1P19 - chains A and B; structure by X-ray diffraction, 2.30 A resolution.

== Chain A (and B) ==
Molecule: hypoxanthine phosphoribosyltransferase
Source organism: Trypanosoma cruzi
Notes: EC 2.4.2.8; chain B of this document is another copy of the same molecule, construct and numbering; everything in this record applies to it too
Reference sequence: Q27796 (Q27796_TRYCR); numbering as in UniProt (aligned over 1-221)
Sequence (221 residues; row label = number of the first residue in the row):
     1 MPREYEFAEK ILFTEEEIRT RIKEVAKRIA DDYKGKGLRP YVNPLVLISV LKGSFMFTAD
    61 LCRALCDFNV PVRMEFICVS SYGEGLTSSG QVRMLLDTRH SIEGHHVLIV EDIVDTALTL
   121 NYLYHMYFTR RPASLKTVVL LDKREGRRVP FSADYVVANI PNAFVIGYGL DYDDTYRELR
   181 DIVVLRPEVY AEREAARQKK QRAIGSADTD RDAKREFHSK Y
Disordered / not traced: 1, 84-85, 191-221 (chain B: 1-2, 81-92, 199-221)
Small-molecule neighbours: inosinic acid (IMP): Glu111, Asp112, Ile113, Val114, Asp115, Thr116, Ala117, Leu118, Thr119, Lys143, Ala163, Phe164, Val165, Asp171

== How chain A and chain B interact ==
Pairs across the interface (60; chain A residue first):
  Glu15(A) - Arg63(B)
  Tyr41(A) - Tyr172(B)
  Tyr41(A) - Thr175(B)
  Tyr41(A) - Tyr176(B)  hydrogen bond
  Tyr41(A) - Arg193(B)
  Leu51(A) - Leu51(B)  hydrophobic
  Lys52(A) - Met74(B)  hydrogen bond (side chain-backbone)
  Lys52(A) - Phe76(B)
  Phe55(A) - Ala59(B)  hydrophobic
  Phe55(A) - Cys62(B)  hydrophobic
  Phe55(A) - Phe76(B)  hydrophobic
  Met56(A) - Cys62(B)  hydrophobic
  Met56(A) - Arg63(B)
  Thr58(A) - Phe55(B)
  Ala59(A) - Phe55(B)  hydrophobic
  Ala59(A) - Met56(B)
  Ala59(A) - Ala59(B)  hydrophobic
  Asp60(A) - Arg63(B)  salt bridge
  Cys62(A) - Phe55(B)  hydrophobic
  Cys62(A) - Met56(B)  hydrophobic
  Cys62(A) - Glu178(B)
  Arg63(A) - Met56(B)
  Arg63(A) - Asp60(B)  salt bridge
  Arg63(A) - Tyr168(B)
  Arg63(A) - Glu178(B)
  Arg63(A) - Arg180(B)
  Ala64(A) - Arg180(B)
  Cys66(A) - Glu178(B)
  Asp67(A) - Arg180(B)  salt bridge
  Val72(A) - Glu178(B)
  Met74(A) - Lys52(B)  hydrogen bond (backbone-side chain)
  Met74(A) - Phe55(B)  hydrophobic
  Glu75(A) - Lys52(B)  salt bridge
  Phe76(A) - Leu51(B)  hydrophobic
  Phe76(A) - Lys52(B)
  Phe76(A) - Phe55(B)  hydrophobic
  Cys78(A) - Leu96(B)  hydrophobic
  Ser80(A) - Arg99(B)  hydrogen bond
  Leu95(A) - Leu95(B)
  Leu96(A) - Leu95(B)  hydrophobic
  Arg99(A) - Lys52(B)
  Arg99(A) - Asp174(B)  salt bridge
  Arg99(A) - Arg177(B)
  His100(A) - Asp174(B)  salt bridge
  Tyr168(A) - Arg63(B)
  Tyr172(A) - Tyr41(B)
  Asp173(A) - Tyr41(B)
  Asp174(A) - Arg73(B)
  Asp174(A) - His100(B)  salt bridge
  Thr175(A) - Tyr41(B)
  Tyr176(A) - Tyr41(B)  hydrogen bond
  Arg177(A) - Met74(B)
  Glu178(A) - Cys62(B)
  Glu178(A) - Arg63(B)
  Glu178(A) - Cys66(B)
  Glu178(A) - Val70(B)
  Glu178(A) - Val72(B)
  Arg180(A) - Arg63(B)  hydrogen bond (side chain-backbone)
  Arg180(A) - Ala64(B)
  Arg180(A) - Asp67(B)  salt bridge
Other interface residues (no listed pair), chain A (39 interface residues in all): Pro40, Val70, Pro71, Arg73, Leu179, Val189
Other interface residues (no listed pair), chain B (35 interface residues in all): Glu15, Pro40, Thr58, Pro71, Cys78

== In short ==
39 residues of chain A and 35 residues of chain B are in contact, with 6 hydrogen bonds and 8 salt bridges.
Polar pairs include Asp60(A)-Arg63(B), Asp67(A)-Arg180(B) and Glu75(A)-Lys52(B). Chain A binds inosinic acid.
Chain A and chain B are both hypoxanthine phosphoribosyltransferase (Trypanosoma cruzi); the structure,
Hypoxanthine Phosphoribosyltransferase from Trypanosoma cruzi, in complex with the product IMP, was determined
by X-ray diffraction together with 1P17 and 1P18 from the same study.
